1YYT - chains A and B; structure by X-ray diffraction, 2.90 A resolution.

== Chain A (and B) ==
Name: Trichodiene synthase
From: Fusarium sporotrichioides
Notes: EC 4.2.3.6; chain B of this document is another copy of the same molecule, construct and numbering; everything in this record applies to it too
UniProtKB: P13513 (TRI5_FUSSP); residue numbers follow UniProt; this construct covers 1-374
Sequence (374 residues; each row starts with the number of its first residue):
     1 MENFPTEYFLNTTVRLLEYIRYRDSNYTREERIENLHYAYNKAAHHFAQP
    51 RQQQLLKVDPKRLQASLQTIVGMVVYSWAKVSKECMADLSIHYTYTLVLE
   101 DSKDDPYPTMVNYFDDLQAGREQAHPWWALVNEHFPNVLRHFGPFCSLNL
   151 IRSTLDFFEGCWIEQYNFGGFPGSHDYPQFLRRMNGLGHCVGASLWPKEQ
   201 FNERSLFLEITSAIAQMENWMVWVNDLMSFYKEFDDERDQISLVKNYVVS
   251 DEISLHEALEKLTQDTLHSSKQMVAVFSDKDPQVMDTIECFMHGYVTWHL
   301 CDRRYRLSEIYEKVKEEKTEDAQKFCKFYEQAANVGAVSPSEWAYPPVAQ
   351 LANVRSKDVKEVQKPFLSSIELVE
Unresolved in the structure: 355-374
Construct notes: engineered mutation Glu100 (Asp in P13513)
Residues lining bound ligands: S-azabisabolene (SAZ; (1S)-N,4-dimethyl-N-(4-methylpent-3-enyl)cyclohex-3-enaminium): Ile70, Met73, Tyr93, Thr96, Leu97, Arg182, Asn185, Gly186, Leu187, Met221, Asn225, Tyr295, Trp298, Arg304, Tyr305
Curated features (UniProtKB/Swiss-Prot):
  - binding site (Mg(2+)): Glu164, Asn225, Ser229, Glu233, Asp239, Ile241
  - mutagenesis: Asp101 (D101E: Leads to an increased KM for Mg(2+), a reduction in kcat, as well as to the production of anomalous sesquiterpene products in addition to trichodiene when incubated with farnesyl diphosphate), Asp104 (D104E: Does not significantly affect the KM and kcat for farnesyl diphosphate), Cys146 (C146F: Leads to the loss of activity), Cys190 (C190F: Increases the KM for farnesyl diphosphate by about 1.3-fold and reduces the kcat by about 2000-fold), Asn225 (N225D: Increases the KM for farnesyl diphosphate by about 6-fold and reduces the kcat by about 28-fold. Leads to complete loss of activity; when associated with S-229), Ser229 (S229T: Increases the KM for farnesyl diphosphate by about 77-fold and reduces the kcat by about 9-fold. Leads to complete loss of activity; when associated with D-225), Tyr295 (Y295F: Does not affect the catalytic activity), Arg304 (R304K: Does not cause large changes in the overall structure but increases the KM for farnesyl diphosphate by about 25-fold, reduces the kcat by about 200-fold, and leads to conversion of farnesyl ...), Tyr305 (Y305F: Does not cause large changes in the overall structure but increases the KM for farnesyl diphosphate by about 7-fold ...)

== How chain A and chain B interact ==
Residue-residue contacts (99):
  Asp105(A) - Arg204(B)  salt bridge
  Tyr107(A) - Pro144(B)  hydrophobic
  Tyr107(A) - Glu203(B)
  Tyr107(A) - Arg204(B)
  Met110(A) - Pro144(B)
  Val111(A) - Pro144(B)  hydrophobic
  Tyr113(A) - Ile151(B)  hydrophobic
  Phe114(A) - Asn132(B)
  Phe114(A) - Phe135(B)  hydrophobic
  Phe114(A) - Pro136(B)
  Phe114(A) - Leu139(B)  hydrophobic
  Phe114(A) - Ile151(B)  hydrophobic
  Asp115(A) - Pro136(B)
  Leu117(A) - Leu117(B)
  Gln118(A) - Gly120(B)
  Gln118(A) - Asn132(B)
  Gly120(A) - Gln118(B)
  Gly120(A) - Gly120(B)
  Asn132(A) - Phe114(B)
  Asn132(A) - Gln118(B)
  Phe135(A) - Phe114(B)  hydrophobic
  Pro136(A) - Phe114(B)
  Pro136(A) - Asp115(B)
  Leu139(A) - Phe114(B)  hydrophobic
  Pro144(A) - Tyr107(B)  hydrophobic
  Pro144(A) - Met110(B)
  Pro144(A) - Val111(B)  hydrophobic
  Pro144(A) - Trp162(B)
  Phe145(A) - Glu159(B)
  Phe145(A) - Trp162(B)
  Leu148(A) - Leu155(B)  hydrophobic
  Leu148(A) - Glu159(B)
  Leu148(A) - Trp162(B)  hydrophobic
  Asn149(A) - Glu159(B)  hydrogen bond
  Ile151(A) - Tyr113(B)  hydrophobic
  Ile151(A) - Phe114(B)  hydrophobic
  Arg152(A) - Leu155(B)
  Arg152(A) - Asp156(B)  salt bridge
  Arg152(A) - Glu159(B)  salt bridge
  Arg152(A) - Met184(B)
  Leu155(A) - Leu148(B)  hydrophobic
  Leu155(A) - Arg152(B)
  Asp156(A) - Arg152(B)  salt bridge
  Glu159(A) - Phe145(B)
  Glu159(A) - Leu148(B)
  Glu159(A) - Asn149(B)  hydrogen bond
  Glu159(A) - Arg152(B)  salt bridge
  Trp162(A) - Phe145(B)  hydrophobic
  Trp162(A) - Leu148(B)  hydrophobic
  Trp162(A) - Phe207(B)
  Ile163(A) - Thr211(B)
  Tyr166(A) - Phe207(B)  hydrophobic
  Tyr166(A) - Leu208(B)  hydrophobic
  Phe168(A) - Leu208(B)  hydrophobic
  Phe168(A) - Ser212(B)
  Phe171(A) - Leu208(B)
  Phe171(A) - Ser212(B)
  Phe171(A) - Lys280(B)
  Gly173(A) - Gln272(B)  hydrogen bond (backbone-side chain)
  Gly173(A) - Val276(B)
  Ser174(A) - Gln216(B)  hydrogen bond
  Ser174(A) - Val276(B)
  His175(A) - His268(B)
  His175(A) - Gln272(B)  hydrogen bond
  Asp176(A) - Asn219(B)  hydrogen bond
  Phe180(A) - His189(B)
  Phe180(A) - Thr211(B)
  Phe180(A) - Ala215(B)  hydrophobic
  Arg183(A) - Arg183(B)
  Met184(A) - Arg152(B)  hydrogen bond
  Met184(A) - His189(B)
  His189(A) - Phe180(B)
  His189(A) - Met184(B)
  Glu203(A) - Tyr107(B)
  Arg204(A) - Asp105(B)  salt bridge
  Arg204(A) - Tyr107(B)
  Phe207(A) - Trp162(B)
  Phe207(A) - Ile163(B)  hydrophobic
  Phe207(A) - Tyr166(B)  hydrophobic
  Leu208(A) - Tyr166(B)  hydrophobic
  Leu208(A) - Phe168(B)  hydrophobic
  Leu208(A) - Phe171(B)
  Glu209(A) - Phe171(B)
  Thr211(A) - Tyr177(B)
  Thr211(A) - Phe180(B)
  Ser212(A) - Phe168(B)
  Ser212(A) - Phe171(B)
  Ala215(A) - Asp176(B)
  Ala215(A) - Phe180(B)  hydrophobic
  Gln216(A) - Ser174(B)  hydrogen bond
  Asn219(A) - Asp176(B)  hydrogen bond
  His268(A) - His175(B)
  Gln272(A) - Gly173(B)  hydrogen bond (side chain-backbone)
  Gln272(A) - His175(B)  hydrogen bond
  Val276(A) - Phe171(B)  hydrophobic
  Val276(A) - Pro172(B)
  Val276(A) - Gly173(B)
  Val276(A) - Ser174(B)
  Lys280(A) - Phe171(B)
Also at the interface, not in a pair above, chain A (58 interface residues in all): Pro108, Ala119, Phe158, Pro172, Tyr177, Ile214, Glu218, Ser269
Also at the interface, not in a pair above, chain B (57 interface residues in all): Pro108, Ala119, Phe158, Glu209, Ile214, Ser269

== In short ==
Chain A and chain B form an interface of 58 and 57 residues respectively, with 11 hydrogen bonds and 6 salt
bridges. Among the polar pairs are Asp105(A)-Arg204(B), Arg152(A)-Asp156(B) and Arg152(A)-Glu159(B). Ligands
of chain A: S-azabisabolene.
Both chains are Trichodiene synthase (Fusarium sporotrichioides). Entry 1YYT (D100E Trichodiene Synthase:
Complex With Mg, Pyrophosphate, and (4R)-7-azabisabolene) was determined by X-ray diffraction (same
publication as 1YJ4, 1YYQ, 1YYR, 1YYS and 1YYU).
